5MGA - chains A and D of the 4 polymer chains in the assembly; structure by X-ray diffraction, 3.00 A resolution.

[Chain A]
Name: CRISPR-associated endonuclease Cpf1
From: Francisella tularensis subsp. novicida U112
Notes: EC 3.1.-.-
UniProtKB: A0Q7Q2 (CPF1_FRATN); the construct lacks a stretch of the UniProt sequence and is renumbered around it, so the offset changes along the chain: 1-410 = UniProt 1-410; 413-422 = UniProt 436-445; 424-426 = UniProt 446-448; 459-467 = UniProt 449-457; 3 more segments
Chain sequence (1323 residues; each row starts with the number of its first residue; note: 41 numbers in that range are skipped by the numbering (no residue carries them; nothing is unmodelled there); a row labelled like 410A-410Y holds insertion residues (410A, then the next letters in order)):
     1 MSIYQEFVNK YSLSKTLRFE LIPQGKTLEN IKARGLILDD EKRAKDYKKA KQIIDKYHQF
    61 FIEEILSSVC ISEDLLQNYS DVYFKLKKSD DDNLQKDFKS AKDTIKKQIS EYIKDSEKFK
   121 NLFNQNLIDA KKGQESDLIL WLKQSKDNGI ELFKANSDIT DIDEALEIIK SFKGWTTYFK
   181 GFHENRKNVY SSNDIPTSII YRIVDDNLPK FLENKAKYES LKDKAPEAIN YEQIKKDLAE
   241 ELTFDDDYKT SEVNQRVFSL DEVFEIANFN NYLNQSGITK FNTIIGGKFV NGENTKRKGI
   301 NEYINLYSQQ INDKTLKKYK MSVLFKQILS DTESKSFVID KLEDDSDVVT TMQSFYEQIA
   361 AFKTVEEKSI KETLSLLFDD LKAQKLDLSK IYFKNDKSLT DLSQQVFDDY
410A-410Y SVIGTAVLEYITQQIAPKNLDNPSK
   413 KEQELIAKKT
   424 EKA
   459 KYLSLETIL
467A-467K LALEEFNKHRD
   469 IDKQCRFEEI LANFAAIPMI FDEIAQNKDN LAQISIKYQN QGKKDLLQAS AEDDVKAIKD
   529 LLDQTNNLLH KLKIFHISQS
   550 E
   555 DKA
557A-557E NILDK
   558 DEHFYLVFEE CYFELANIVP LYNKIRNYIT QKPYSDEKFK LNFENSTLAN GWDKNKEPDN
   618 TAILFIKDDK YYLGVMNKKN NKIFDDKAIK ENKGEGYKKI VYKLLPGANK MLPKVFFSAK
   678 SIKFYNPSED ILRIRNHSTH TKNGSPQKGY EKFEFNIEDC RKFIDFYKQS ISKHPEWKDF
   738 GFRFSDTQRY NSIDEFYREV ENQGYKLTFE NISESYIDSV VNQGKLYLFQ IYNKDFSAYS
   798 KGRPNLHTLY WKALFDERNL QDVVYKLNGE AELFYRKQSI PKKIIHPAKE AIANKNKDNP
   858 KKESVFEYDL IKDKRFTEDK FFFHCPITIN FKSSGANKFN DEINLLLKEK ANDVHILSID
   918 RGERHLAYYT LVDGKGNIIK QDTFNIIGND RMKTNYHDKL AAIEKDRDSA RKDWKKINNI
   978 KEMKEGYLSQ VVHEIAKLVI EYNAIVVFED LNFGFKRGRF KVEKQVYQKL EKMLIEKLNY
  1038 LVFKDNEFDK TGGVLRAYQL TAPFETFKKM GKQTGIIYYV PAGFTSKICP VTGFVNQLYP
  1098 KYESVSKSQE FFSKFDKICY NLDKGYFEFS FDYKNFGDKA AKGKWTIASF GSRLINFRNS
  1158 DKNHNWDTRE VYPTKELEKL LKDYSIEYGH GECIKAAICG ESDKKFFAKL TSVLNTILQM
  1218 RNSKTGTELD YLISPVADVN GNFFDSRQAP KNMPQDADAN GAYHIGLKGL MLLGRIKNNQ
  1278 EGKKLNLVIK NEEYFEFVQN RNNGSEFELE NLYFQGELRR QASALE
Unresolved in the structure: 1-2, 227-230, 250-253, 310-311, 365-370, 383-396, 410A-410Y, 467A-467K, 557A-557E, 843-849, 946-951, 1012-1018, 1098-1101, 1137-1139, 1154-1159, 1182-1187, 1193, 1222-1224, 1279-1280, 1301-1323
Differences from the reference sequence: conflict Asp246 (Ile in A0Q7Q2), Leu467 (Lys457 in A0Q7Q2), Ile842 (Thr in A0Q7Q2); expression tag (1301-1323)
What the authors report for this chain:
  - binding site for the 26-nt DNA strand: Glu184, Tyr659, Met668, Lys671, Lys677, Lys823, Asn825, Gly826, Glu827
  - binding site for the 12-nt DNA strand (chain D): Asn666, Lys667, Met668, Pro670 to Glu715
  - mutagenesis - G608A, G608E, P663A, N666A, K667A, K671A, K677A, R692A, H694A, K1065A/K1066A: decreased catalytic activity
  - contacts within the chain: Tyr201-Lys1065, Tyr201-Phe1061

[Chain D]
Molecule: 12-nt DNA strand
Sequence (12 nucleotides; row label = number of the first residue in the row; numbers below 1 keep their minus sign (DC-5 is residue -5)):
    -5 CGTTAGAGAA GT

[Chain A / chain D interface]
Pairs across the interface (34):
  Asn124(A) - DT-3(D)  phosphate contact
  Gln125(A) - DG-4(D)  sugar contact
  Gln125(A) - DT-3(D)  hydrogen bond to the phosphate
  Gly174(A) - DG-4(D)  phosphate contact
  Trp175(A) - DG-4(D)  phosphate contact
  Thr176(A) - DG-4(D)  hydrogen bond to the phosphate
  Thr177(A) - DC-5(D)  sugar contact
  Thr177(A) - DG-4(D)  hydrogen bond to the phosphate
  Lys180(A) - DT-3(D)  salt bridge to the phosphate
  Ser603(A) - DC-5(D)  hydrogen bond to the phosphate
  Asn666(A) - DG0(D)  sugar contact
  Asn666(A) - DA1(D)  sugar contact
  Lys667(A) - DA-1(D)  sugar contact
  Lys667(A) - DG0(D)  base contact
  Pro670(A) - DA-1(D)  phosphate contact
  Pro670(A) - DG0(D)  sugar contact
  Lys671(A) - DT-2(D)  hydrogen bond to the base
  Lys671(A) - DA-1(D)  sugar contact
  Arg692(A) - DG0(D)  salt bridge to the phosphate
  His694(A) - DG0(D)  salt bridge to the phosphate
  Thr696(A) - DA1(D)  phosphate contact
  Thr698(A) - DA1(D)  phosphate contact
  Thr698(A) - DG2(D)  phosphate contact
  Asn700(A) - DG2(D)  phosphate contact
  Gly701(A) - DA1(D)  phosphate contact
  Gly701(A) - DG2(D)  hydrogen bond to the phosphate
  Ser749(A) - DG2(D)  hydrogen bond to the phosphate
  Ile750(A) - DA1(D)  phosphate contact
  Asp751(A) - DA1(D)  base contact
  Asp751(A) - DG2(D)  sugar contact
  Tyr754(A) - DA1(D)  sugar contact
  Glu758(A) - DA1(D)  base contact
  Asn894(A) - DA4(D)  hydrogen bond to the sugar
  Glu1062(A) - DA4(D)  base contact
Also at the interface, not in a pair above, chain A (35 interface residues in all): Lys99, Thr604, Asp616, Met668, His697, Lys699, Ser702, Arg755, Lys1066, Gly1068
Also at the interface, not in a pair above, chain D (11 interface residues in all): DG5, DT6

[Summary]
The interface between chain A and chain D involves 35 residues on one side and 11 on the other, with 8
hydrogen bonds and 3 salt bridges. Polar contacts include Lys671(A)-DT-2(D), Asn894(A)-DA4(D) and
Gln125(A)-DT-3(D). From the paper: a binding site for the 26-nt DNA strand at Glu184(A), Tyr659(A) and
Met668(A) among others; G608A, G608E and P663A of chain A, among others, reduce catalytic activity; 10
substitutions were tested in all.
Here chain A is CRISPR-associated endonuclease Cpf1 (Francisella tularensis subsp. novicida U112) and chain D
is a 12-nt DNA strand. Entry 5MGA (Structure of the Cpf1 endonuclease R-loop complex after DNA cleavage) was
determined by X-ray diffraction.
